Entry 9F9R (X-ray diffraction, 2.50 A resolution); this record covers chains A and B.

== Chain A ==
Molecule: AimR 13952
Source organism: Bacillus amyloliquefaciens
Amino-acid sequence (386 residues; row label = number of the first residue in the row):
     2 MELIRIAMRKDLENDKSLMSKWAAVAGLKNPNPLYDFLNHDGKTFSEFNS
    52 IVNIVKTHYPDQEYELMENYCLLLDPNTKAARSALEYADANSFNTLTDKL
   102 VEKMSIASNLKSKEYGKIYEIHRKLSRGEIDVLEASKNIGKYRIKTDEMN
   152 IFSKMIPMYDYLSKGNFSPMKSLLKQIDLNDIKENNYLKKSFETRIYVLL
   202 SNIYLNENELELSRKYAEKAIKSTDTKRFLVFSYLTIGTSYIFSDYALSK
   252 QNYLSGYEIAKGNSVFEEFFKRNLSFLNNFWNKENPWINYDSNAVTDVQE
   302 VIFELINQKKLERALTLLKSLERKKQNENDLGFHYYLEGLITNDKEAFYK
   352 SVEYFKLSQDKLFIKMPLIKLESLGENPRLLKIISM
Not modelled in the structure: 2-46

== Chain B ==
Molecule: AimP Goe11
Amino-acid sequence (6 residues; each row starts with the number of its first residue):
     1 GIVRGA

== How chain A and chain B interact ==
Pairs across the interface (31):
  Y160(A) with A6(B)
  L163(A) with G5(B); A6(B), hydrophobic
  F168(A) with R4(B)
  V199(A) with A6(B), hydrophobic
  L200(A) with A6(B), hydrophobic
  N203(A) with R4(B); G5(B), hydrogen bond (side chain-backbone); A6(B)
  N207(A) with R4(B), hydrogen bond
  R229(A) with A6(B), hydrogen bond (side chain-backbone)
  F233(A) with G5(B); A6(B)
  T237(A) with G5(B)
  T240(A) with I2(B)
  I243(A) with I2(B), hydrophobic
  Y254(A) with I2(B)
  F270(A) with V3(B); R4(B)
  R273(A) with V3(B)
  N274(A) with I2(B); V3(B), hydrogen bond (side chain-backbone)
  T297(A) with G1(B), hydrogen bond (side chain-backbone)
  Q300(A) with G1(B), hydrogen bond (side chain-backbone)
  E301(A) with G1(B), hydrogen bond (side chain-backbone)
  N330(A) with R4(B), hydrogen bond
  F334(A) with G1(B); I2(B), hydrophobic
  D361(A) with R4(B), salt bridge
  F364(A) with I2(B), hydrophobic; R4(B)
Interface residues without a listed pair, chain A (27 interface residues in all): L206, F230, L236, F277

== In short ==
27 residues of chain A face 6 of chain B across their interface; the contacts include 8 hydrogen bonds and 1
salt bridge. Polar contacts include D361(A)-R4(B), N203(A)-G5(B) and N207(A)-R4(B).
Chain A is AimR 13952 (Bacillus amyloliquefaciens) and chain B is AimP Goe11; the structure, AimR 13952 with
non cognate peptide, was determined by X-ray diffraction.
